PDB entry 6UU7 | X-ray diffraction, 4.40 A resolution (low resolution: residue-level contacts below are approximate; hydrogen-bond / salt-bridge calls are withheld) | chains DDD and EEE of the 9 polymer chains in the assembly

Chain DDD:
Name: DNA-directed RNA polymerase subunit beta'
From: Escherichia coli
Notes: EC 2.7.7.6
Reference sequence: P0A8T7 (RPOC_ECOLI); residue numbers follow UniProt; this construct covers 1-1407
Chain sequence (1407 residues; each row starts with the number of its first residue):
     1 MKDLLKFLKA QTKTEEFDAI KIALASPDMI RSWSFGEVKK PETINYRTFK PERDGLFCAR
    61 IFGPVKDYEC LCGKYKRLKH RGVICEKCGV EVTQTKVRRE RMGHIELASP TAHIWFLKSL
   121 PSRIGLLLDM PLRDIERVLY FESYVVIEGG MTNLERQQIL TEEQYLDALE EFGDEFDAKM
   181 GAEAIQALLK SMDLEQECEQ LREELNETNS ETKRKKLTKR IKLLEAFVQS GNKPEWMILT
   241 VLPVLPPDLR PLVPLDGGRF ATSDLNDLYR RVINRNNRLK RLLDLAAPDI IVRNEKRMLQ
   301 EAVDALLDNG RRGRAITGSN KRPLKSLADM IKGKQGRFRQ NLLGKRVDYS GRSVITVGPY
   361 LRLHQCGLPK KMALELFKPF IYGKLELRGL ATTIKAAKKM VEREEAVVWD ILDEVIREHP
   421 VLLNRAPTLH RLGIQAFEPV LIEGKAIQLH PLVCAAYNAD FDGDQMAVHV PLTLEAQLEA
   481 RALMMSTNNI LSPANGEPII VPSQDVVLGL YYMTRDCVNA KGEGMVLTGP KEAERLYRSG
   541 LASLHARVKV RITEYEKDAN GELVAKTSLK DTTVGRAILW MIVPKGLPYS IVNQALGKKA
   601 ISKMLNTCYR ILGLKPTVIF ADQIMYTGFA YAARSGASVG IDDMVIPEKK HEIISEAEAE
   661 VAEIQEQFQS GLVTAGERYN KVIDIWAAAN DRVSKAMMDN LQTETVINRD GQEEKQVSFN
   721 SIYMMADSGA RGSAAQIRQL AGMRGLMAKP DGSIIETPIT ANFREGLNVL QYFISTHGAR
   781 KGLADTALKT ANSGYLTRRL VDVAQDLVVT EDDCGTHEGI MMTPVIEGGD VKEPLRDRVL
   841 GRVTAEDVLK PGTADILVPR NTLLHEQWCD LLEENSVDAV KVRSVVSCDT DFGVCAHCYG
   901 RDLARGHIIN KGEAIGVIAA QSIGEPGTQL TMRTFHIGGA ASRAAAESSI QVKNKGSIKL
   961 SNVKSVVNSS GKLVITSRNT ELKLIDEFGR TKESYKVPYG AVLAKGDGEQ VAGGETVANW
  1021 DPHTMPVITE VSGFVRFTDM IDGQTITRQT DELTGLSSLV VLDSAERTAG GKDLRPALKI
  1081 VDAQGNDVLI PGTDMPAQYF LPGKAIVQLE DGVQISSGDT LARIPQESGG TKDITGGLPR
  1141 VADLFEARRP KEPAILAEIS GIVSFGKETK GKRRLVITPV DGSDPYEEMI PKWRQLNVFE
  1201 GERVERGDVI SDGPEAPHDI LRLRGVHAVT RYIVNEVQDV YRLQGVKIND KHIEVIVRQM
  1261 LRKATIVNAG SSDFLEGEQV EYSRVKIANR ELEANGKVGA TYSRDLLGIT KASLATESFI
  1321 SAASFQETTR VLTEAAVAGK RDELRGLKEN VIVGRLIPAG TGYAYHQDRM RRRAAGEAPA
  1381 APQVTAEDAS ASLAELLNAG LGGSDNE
Not modelled in the structure: 1-14, 1377-1407
Curated features (UniProtKB/Swiss-Prot):
  - binding site (Zn(2+)): Cys70, Cys72, Cys85, Cys88, Cys814, Cys888, Cys895, Cys898
  - binding site (Mg(2+)): Asp460, Asp462, Asp464
  - modified residue: Lys983 (N6-acetyllysine)
  - mutagenesis: Gln504 (Q504P: Resistant to antibiotics salinamide A and B), Asn690 (N690D: Resistant to antibiotics salinamide A and B), Met697 (M697V: Resistant to antibiotics salinamide A and B), Ala735 (A735T: Resistant to antibiotics salinamide A and B), Arg738 (R738C/H/P/S: Resistant to antibiotics salinamide A and B), Ala748 (A748E: Resistant to antibiotics salinamide A and B), Pro758 (P758S/T: Resistant to antibiotics salinamide A and B), Phe763 (F763C: Resistant to antibiotics salinamide A and B), Ser775 (S775A: Resistant to antibiotics salinamide A and B), Ala779 (A779T/V: Resistant to antibiotics salinamide A and B), Arg780 (R780C: Resistant to antibiotics salinamide A and B), Gly782 (G782A/C: Resistant to antibiotics salinamide A and B), 1 further mutagenesis entry in UniProt
Metal / ion sites: Zn2+ site 1: Cys72, Cys85, Cys88; Mg2+ site 1: Asp460, Asp462; Mg2+ site 2: Asp460 (together with 2'-3'-dideoxyguanosine-5'-triphosphate); Zn2+ site 2: Cys814, Cys898
Small-molecule neighbours: 2'-3'-dideoxyguanosine-5'-triphosphate (DG3): Arg425, Pro427, Asn458, Asp460, Arg731, Thr786, Thr790, Gln929, Met932, Arg933, His936, Ile937

Chain EEE:
Name: DNA-directed RNA polymerase subunit omega
From: Escherichia coli
Notes: EC 2.7.7.6
Reference sequence: P0A800 (RPOZ_ECOLI); residues 2-91 here = UniProt positions 2-91
Chain sequence (90 residues; row label = number of the first residue in the row):
     2 ARVTVQDAVE KIGNRFDLVL VAARRARQMQ VGGKDPLVPE ENDKTTVIAL REIEEGLINN
    62 QILDVRERQE QQEQEAAELQ AVTAIAEGRR
Not modelled in the structure: 81-91

Chain DDD / chain EEE interface:
Residue-residue contacts (44; chain DDD residue first):
  His364(DDD) - Val4(EEE)
  Lys384(DDD) - Lys45(EEE)
  Glu414(DDD) - Lys45(EEE)
  Val415(DDD) - Lys45(EEE)
  Arg417(DDD) - Asn43(EEE)
  Arg417(DDD) - Lys45(EEE)
  Glu418(DDD) - Asp44(EEE)
  Glu418(DDD) - Lys45(EEE)
  Glu418(DDD) - Val48(EEE)
  Leu474(DDD) - Arg28(EEE)
  Leu474(DDD) - Thr46(EEE)
  Glu475(DDD) - Ala24(EEE)
  Glu475(DDD) - Arg28(EEE)
  Gln477(DDD) - Thr47(EEE)
  Leu478(DDD) - Val20(EEE)
  Leu478(DDD) - Ala23(EEE)
  Leu478(DDD) - Ala24(EEE)
  Leu478(DDD) - Thr47(EEE)
  Arg481(DDD) - Arg3(EEE)
  Arg481(DDD) - Val6(EEE)
  Arg481(DDD) - Leu51(EEE)
  Ala482(DDD) - Arg16(EEE)
  Ala482(DDD) - Val20(EEE)
  Leu483(DDD) - Arg16(EEE)
  Leu483(DDD) - Phe17(EEE)
  Met485(DDD) - Val4(EEE)
  Thr487(DDD) - Thr5(EEE)
  Asn488(DDD) - Thr5(EEE)
  Asn488(DDD) - Arg16(EEE)
  Leu614(DDD) - Thr5(EEE)
  Leu614(DDD) - Gln7(EEE)
  Lys615(DDD) - Ala2(EEE)
  Lys615(DDD) - Thr5(EEE)
  Arg905(DDD) - Val10(EEE)
  Arg905(DDD) - Arg16(EEE)
  Asn910(DDD) - Asn15(EEE)
  Asn910(DDD) - Arg16(EEE)
  Lys911(DDD) - Asn15(EEE)
  Lys911(DDD) - Phe17(EEE)
  Gly912(DDD) - Phe17(EEE)
  Glu913(DDD) - Phe17(EEE)
  Gly1360(DDD) - Phe17(EEE)
  Thr1361(DDD) - Leu21(EEE)
  Ala1364(DDD) - Leu21(EEE)
Interface residues without a listed pair, chain DDD (29 interface residues in all): Arg362, Glu479, Val618
Interface residues without a listed pair, chain EEE (26 interface residues in all): Gly14, Leu19, Ala27, Gln31

Summary:
29 residues of chain DDD and 26 residues of chain EEE are in contact. Ligands of chain DDD:
2'-3'-dideoxyguanosine-5'-triphosphate. Cys72(DDD), Cys85(DDD) and Cys88(DDD) form the Zn2+ site 1. Curated
annotation (UniProt) lists 8 Zn2+-binding residues, 3 Mg2+-binding residues and 13 mutagenesis sites on chain
DDD.
Chain DDD is DNA-directed RNA polymerase subunit beta' and chain EEE is DNA-directed RNA polymerase subunit
omega, both from Escherichia coli; the structure, E. coli sigma-S transcription initiation complex with a 6-nt
RNA and an NTP ("Old" crystal soaked ..., was determined by X-ray diffraction together with 6UTV, 6UTW, 6UTX,
6UTY, 6UTZ, 6UU0 and 11 further entries from the same study.
